2CDG - chains A and B; structure by X-ray diffraction, 2.60 A resolution.

Chain A:
Molecule: TCR 5E
Organism: Homo sapiens
Sequence (184 residues; each row starts with the number of its first residue):
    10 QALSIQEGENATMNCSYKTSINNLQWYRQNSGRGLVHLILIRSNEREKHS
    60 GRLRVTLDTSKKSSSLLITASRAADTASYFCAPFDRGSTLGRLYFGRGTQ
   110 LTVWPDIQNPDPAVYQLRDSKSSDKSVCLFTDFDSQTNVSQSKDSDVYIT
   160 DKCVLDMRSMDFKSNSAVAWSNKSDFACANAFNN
Cystine bridges: Cys-24/Cys-90, Cys-137/Cys-187

Chain B:
Molecule: TCR 5E
Organism: Homo sapiens
Sequence (244 residues; each row starts with the number of its first residue):
     3 ADIYQTPRYLVIGTGKKITLECSQTMGHDKMYWYQQDPGMELHLIHYSYG
    53 VNSTEKGDLSSESTVSRIRTEHFPLTLESARPSHTSQYLCASSESRTGIN
   103 YGYTFGSGTRLTVVEDLNKVFPPEVAVFEPSEAEISHTQKATLVCLATGF
   153 YPDHVELSWWVNGKEVHSGVCTDPQPLKEQPALNDSRYALSSRLRVSATF
   203 WQDPRNHFRCQVQFYGLSENDEWTQDRAKPVTQIVSAEAWGRAD
Cystine bridges: Cys-24/Cys-92, Cys-147/Cys-212

How chain A and chain B interact:
Pairs across the interface (82):
  Gln-34(A) / Gly-104(B)
  Tyr-36(A) / Gly-104(B)
  Tyr-36(A) / Tyr-105(B)  hydrogen bond (side chain-backbone)
  Tyr-36(A) / Phe-107(B)  hydrophobic
  Gln-38(A) / Gln-38(B)  hydrogen bond
  Gly-41(A) / Gln-89(B)  hydrogen bond (backbone-side chain)
  Gly-41(A) / Arg-112(B)  hydrogen bond (backbone-side chain)
  Arg-42(A) / Arg-10(B)
  Arg-42(A) / Tyr-11(B)  hydrogen bond
  Arg-42(A) / Gln-89(B)
  Arg-42(A) / Leu-91(B)
  Arg-42(A) / Ser-109(B)
  Arg-42(A) / Arg-112(B)
  Gly-43(A) / Gly-108(B)
  Leu-44(A) / Phe-107(B)
  Leu-49(A) / Asn-102(B)
  Phe-89(A) / Gln-38(B)
  Phe-89(A) / Met-42(B)
  Leu-99(A) / Tyr-51(B)
  Gly-100(A) / Tyr-105(B)  hydrogen bond (backbone-side chain)
  Arg-101(A) / Leu-46(B)
  Arg-101(A) / Tyr-49(B)  hydrogen bond
  Arg-101(A) / Asp-60(B)
  Leu-102(A) / Tyr-36(B)  hydrogen bond (backbone-side chain)
  Leu-102(A) / Tyr-105(B)
  Tyr-103(A) / Asp-60(B)
  Phe-104(A) / Tyr-36(B)
  Phe-104(A) / Glu-43(B)
  Phe-104(A) / Leu-44(B)  hydrophobic
  Phe-104(A) / Phe-107(B)  hydrophobic
  Gly-105(A) / Glu-43(B)
  Arg-106(A) / Met-42(B)
  Arg-106(A) / Glu-43(B)  salt bridge
  Asp-120(A) / His-139(B)  salt bridge
  Tyr-124(A) / Ser-133(B)
  Tyr-124(A) / Glu-136(B)
  Gln-125(A) / Ser-133(B)
  Leu-126(A) / Phe-130(B)
  Leu-126(A) / Glu-131(B)
  Leu-126(A) / Ser-133(B)
  Leu-126(A) / Thr-144(B)
  Leu-126(A) / Val-146(B)  hydrophobic
  Arg-127(A) / Phe-130(B)
  Arg-127(A) / Glu-131(B)  hydrogen bond (backbone-backbone)
  Asp-128(A) / Val-129(B)
  Asp-128(A) / Phe-130(B)
  Ser-129(A) / Val-129(B)  hydrogen bond (side chain-backbone)
  Ser-129(A) / Glu-131(B)
  Ser-129(A) / Ala-241(B)
  Lys-134(A) / Ala-128(B)
  Lys-134(A) / Phe-130(B)
  Ser-135(A) / Phe-130(B)
  Val-136(A) / Phe-130(B)  hydrophobic
  Leu-138(A) / Thr-144(B)
  Asp-141(A) / Thr-140(B)
  Asp-141(A) / Arg-197(B)  salt bridge
  Tyr-157(A) / Glu-181(B)  hydrogen bond (side chain-backbone)
  Thr-159(A) / Asp-175(B)
  Thr-159(A) / Ser-193(B)
  Thr-159(A) / Arg-195(B)
  Cys-162(A) / Cys-173(B)  disulfide
  Cys-162(A) / Thr-174(B)  hydrogen bond (side chain-backbone)
  Cys-162(A) / Arg-195(B)
  Val-163(A) / Cys-173(B)  hydrogen bond (backbone-side chain)
  Leu-164(A) / Gly-171(B)
  Leu-164(A) / Val-172(B)
  Leu-164(A) / Cys-173(B)  hydrophobic
  Leu-164(A) / Arg-197(B)
  Asp-165(A) / Ser-170(B)
  Asp-165(A) / Gly-171(B)  hydrogen bond (backbone-backbone)
  Met-166(A) / Lys-142(B)
  Met-166(A) / Arg-197(B)
  Met-166(A) / Val-198(B)
  Phe-171(A) / Lys-142(B)
  Phe-171(A) / Arg-197(B)
  Ser-173(A) / Arg-197(B)  hydrogen bond
  Ser-175(A) / Arg-195(B)
  Ala-176(A) / Arg-195(B)
  Val-177(A) / Arg-195(B)
  Trp-179(A) / Leu-148(B)  hydrophobic
  Trp-179(A) / Leu-179(B)  hydrophobic
  Trp-179(A) / Ala-191(B)  hydrophobic
Interface residues without a listed pair, chain A (51 interface residues in all): Gln-10, His-46, Phe-93, Thr-98, Thr-140, Ile-158, Asp-160, Arg-167, Met-169
Interface residues without a listed pair, chain B (53 interface residues in all): Tyr-103, Pro-132, Ala-135, Thr-150, Lys-180, Ser-199, Glu-240
Disulfides between the chains: Cys-162(A)/Cys-173(B)

In short:
51 residues of chain A face 53 of chain B across their interface, with 1 disulfide bond, 15 hydrogen bonds and
3 salt bridges. Among the polar pairs are Arg-106(A)/Glu-43(B), Asp-120(A)/His-139(B) and
Asp-141(A)/Arg-197(B).
Here chain A is TCR 5E and chain B is TCR 5E, both from Homo sapiens. Entry 2CDG (Structure and binding
kinetics of three different human CD1d-alpha- Galactosylceramide-specific T cell receptors (TCR 5B)) was
determined by X-ray diffraction together with 2CDE and 2CDF from the same study.
